Entry 6PSS (electron microscopy, 3.50 A resolution); this record covers chains G and H of the 10 polymer chains in the assembly.

[Chain G (and H)]
Protein: DNA-directed RNA polymerase subunit alpha
From: Escherichia coli
Notes: EC 2.7.7.6; chain H of this document is another copy of the same molecule, construct and numbering; everything in this record applies to it too
UniProt: P0A7Z4 (RPOA_ECOLI); residue numbers follow UniProt; this construct covers 1-329
Chain sequence (329 residues; row label = number of the first residue in the row):
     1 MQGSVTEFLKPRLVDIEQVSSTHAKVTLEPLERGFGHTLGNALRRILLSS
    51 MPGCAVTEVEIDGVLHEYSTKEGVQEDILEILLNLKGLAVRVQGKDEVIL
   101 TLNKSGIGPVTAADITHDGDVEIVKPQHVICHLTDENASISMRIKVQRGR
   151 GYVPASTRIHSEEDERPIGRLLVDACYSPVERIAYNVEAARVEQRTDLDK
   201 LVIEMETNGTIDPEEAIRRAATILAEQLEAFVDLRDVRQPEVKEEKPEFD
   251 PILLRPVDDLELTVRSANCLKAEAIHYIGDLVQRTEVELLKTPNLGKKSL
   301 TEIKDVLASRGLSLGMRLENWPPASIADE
Disordered / not traced: 1-4, 237-329 (chain H: 1-3, 159-170, 234-329)
UniProt features mapped onto this chain:
  - region: Glu-162 to Glu-165 (Required for interaction with Crp at class II promoters)
  - modified residue: Arg-265 (ADP-ribosylarginine), Lys-297 (N6-acetyllysine), Lys-298 (N6-acetyllysine)
  - mutagenesis: Arg-45 (R45C: In rpoA112; temperature-sensitive, blocks RNA polymerase assembly), Glu-162 to Glu-165 (5-fold decrease in CRP-class II promoter-dependent transcription), Glu-165 (E165K: 5-fold decrease in CRP-class II promoter-dependent transcription), Arg-191 (R191C: In rpoA101; temperature-sensitive)

[How chain G and chain H interact]
Contacting residue pairs (81):
  Val-5(G) / Arg-148(H)
  Val-5(G) / Arg-150(H)
  Glu-7(G) / Arg-150(H)  hydrogen bond (backbone-side chain)
  Phe-8(G) / Ser-50(H)
  Phe-8(G) / Pro-52(H)  hydrophobic
  Phe-8(G) / Arg-150(H)
  Phe-8(G) / Ile-223(H)  hydrophobic
  Phe-8(G) / Gln-227(H)
  Leu-9(G) / Gln-227(H)  hydrogen bond (backbone-side chain)
  Lys-10(G) / Glu-226(H)  hydrogen bond (side chain-backbone)
  Lys-10(G) / Gln-227(H)
  Lys-10(G) / Glu-229(H)  salt bridge
  Pro-11(G) / Gln-227(H)
  Pro-11(G) / Ala-230(H)
  Pro-11(G) / Phe-231(H)
  Arg-12(G) / Ala-230(H)
  Arg-12(G) / Phe-231(H)
  Leu-13(G) / Phe-231(H)  hydrophobic
  Leu-28(G) / Phe-231(H)  hydrophobic
  Glu-32(G) / Arg-150(H)  salt bridge
  Gly-34(G) / Arg-45(H)  hydrogen bond (backbone-side chain)
  Phe-35(G) / Ile-46(H)  hydrophobic
  Phe-35(G) / Ser-50(H)
  Phe-35(G) / Ile-223(H)  hydrophobic
  Phe-35(G) / Leu-224(H)  hydrophobic
  Phe-35(G) / Gln-227(H)
  Thr-38(G) / Arg-45(H)  hydrogen bond
  Leu-39(G) / Leu-224(H)  hydrophobic
  Leu-39(G) / Leu-228(H)  hydrophobic
  Asn-41(G) / Asn-41(H)
  Ala-42(G) / Thr-38(H)  hydrogen bond (backbone-side chain)
  Arg-45(G) / Gly-34(H)  hydrogen bond (side chain-backbone)
  Arg-45(G) / His-37(H)
  Arg-45(G) / Thr-38(H)
  Ile-46(G) / Phe-35(H)  hydrophobic
  Ile-46(G) / Thr-38(H)
  Ser-50(G) / Phe-8(H)
  Ser-50(G) / Phe-35(H)
  Gly-149(G) / Val-5(H)
  Arg-150(G) / Ser-4(H)  hydrogen bond (side chain-backbone)
  Arg-150(G) / Val-5(H)  hydrogen bond (side chain-backbone)
  Arg-150(G) / Glu-7(H)  salt bridge
  Arg-150(G) / Phe-8(H)
  Arg-218(G) / Ala-230(H)
  Arg-218(G) / Phe-231(H)  hydrogen bond (side chain-backbone)
  Ala-221(G) / Leu-228(H)
  Ala-221(G) / Phe-231(H)  hydrophobic
  Ala-221(G) / Val-232(H)
  Thr-222(G) / Val-232(H)
  Thr-222(G) / Asp-233(H)  hydrogen bond
  Ile-223(G) / Phe-8(H)  hydrophobic
  Ile-223(G) / Phe-35(H)  hydrophobic
  Leu-224(G) / Leu-228(H)  hydrophobic
  Ala-225(G) / Leu-228(H)
  Ala-225(G) / Val-232(H)  hydrophobic
  Gln-227(G) / Leu-9(H)  hydrogen bond (side chain-backbone)
  Gln-227(G) / Lys-10(H)
  Gln-227(G) / Leu-31(H)
  Gln-227(G) / Phe-35(H)
  Gln-227(G) / Leu-39(H)
  Leu-228(G) / Leu-39(H)  hydrophobic
  Leu-228(G) / Leu-43(H)  hydrophobic
  Leu-228(G) / Ala-221(H)  hydrophobic
  Leu-228(G) / Leu-224(H)  hydrophobic
  Ala-230(G) / Pro-11(H)
  Phe-231(G) / Leu-28(H)  hydrophobic
  Phe-231(G) / Leu-39(H)  hydrophobic
  Phe-231(G) / Leu-43(H)  hydrophobic
  Phe-231(G) / Ile-203(H)  hydrophobic
  Phe-231(G) / Ile-217(H)  hydrophobic
  Val-232(G) / Arg-218(H)
  Val-232(G) / Thr-222(H)
  Asp-233(G) / Arg-218(H)  salt bridge
  Leu-234(G) / Val-14(H)  hydrophobic
  Leu-234(G) / Ile-16(H)  hydrophobic
  Leu-234(G) / Glu-214(H)
  Leu-234(G) / Ile-217(H)  hydrophobic
  Leu-234(G) / Arg-218(H)
  Arg-235(G) / Arg-12(H)  hydrogen bond (side chain-backbone)
  Arg-235(G) / Val-14(H)
  Arg-235(G) / Ile-16(H)
Also at the interface, not in a pair above, chain G (42 interface residues in all): Leu-31, His-37, Ser-49, Pro-52, Arg-148, Glu-226, Asp-236
Also at the interface, not in a pair above, chain H (49 interface residues in all): Thr-6, Leu-13, Arg-33, Ala-42, Asp-96, Gly-149, Leu-201, Ala-225

[In short]
42 residues of chain G face 49 of chain H across their interface, with 13 hydrogen bonds and 4 salt bridges.
Polar contacts include Lys-10(G)/Glu-229(H), Glu-32(G)/Arg-150(H) and Arg-150(G)/Glu-7(H). Curated annotation
(UniProt) lists 6 mutagenesis sites on chain G.
Chain G and chain H are both DNA-directed RNA polymerase subunit alpha (Escherichia coli); the structure,
Escherichia coli RNA polymerase promoter unwinding intermediate (TRPi1.5a) with TraR and mutant rpsT P2
promoter, was determined by electron microscopy (same publication as 6PSQ, 6PSR, 6PST, 6PSU, 6PSV and 6PSW).
